1AIC - chains A and B; structure by X-ray diffraction, 2.40 A resolution.

# Chain A (and B)
Name: Aspartate aminotransferase
Organism: Escherichia coli
Notes: EC 2.6.1.1; chain B of this document is another copy of the same molecule, construct and numbering; everything in this record applies to it too
UniProt: P00509 (AAT_ECOLI); the construct has insertions or renumbered stretches relative to UniProt, so the offset changes along the chain: 5-64 = UniProt 1-60; 66-126 = UniProt 61-121; 133-152 = UniProt 123-142; 154-231 = UniProt 143-220; 2 more segments
Sequence (396 residues; row label = number of the first residue in the row; note: 9 numbers in that range are skipped by the numbering (no residue carries them; nothing is unmodelled there)):
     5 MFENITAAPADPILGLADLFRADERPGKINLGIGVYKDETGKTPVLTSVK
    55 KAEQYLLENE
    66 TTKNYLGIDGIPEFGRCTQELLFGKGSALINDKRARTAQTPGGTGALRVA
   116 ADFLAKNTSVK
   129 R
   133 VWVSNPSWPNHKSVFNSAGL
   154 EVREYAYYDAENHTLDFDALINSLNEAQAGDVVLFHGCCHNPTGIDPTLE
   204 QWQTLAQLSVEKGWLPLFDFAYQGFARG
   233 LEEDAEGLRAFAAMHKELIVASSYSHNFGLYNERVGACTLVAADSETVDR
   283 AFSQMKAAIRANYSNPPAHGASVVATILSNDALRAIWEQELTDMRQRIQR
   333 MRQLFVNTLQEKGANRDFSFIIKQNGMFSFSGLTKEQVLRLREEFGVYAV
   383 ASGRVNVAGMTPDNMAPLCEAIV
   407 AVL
Differences from the reference sequence: engineered mutation His258 (Lys246 in P00509)
Ligand contacts: 4'-deoxy-4'-aminopyridoxal-5'-phosphate (PMP): Gly107, Gly108, Thr109, Leu112, Trp140, His189, Asn194, Asp222, Ala224, Tyr225, Ser255, Ser257, His258, Arg266
UniProt features mapped onto this chain:
  - binding site (L-aspartate): Gly38, Trp140, Asn194, Arg386

# Chain A / chain B interface
Pairs across the interface (144; chain A residue first):
  Met5(A) - Thr123(B)
  Met5(A) - Gly183(B)
  Met5(A) - Leu218(B)  hydrophobic
  Met5(A) - Glu249(B)  hydrogen bond (backbone-side chain)
  Phe6(A) - Phe118(B)  hydrophobic
  Phe6(A) - Leu218(B)  hydrophobic
  Phe6(A) - Glu249(B)  hydrogen bond (backbone-side chain)
  Phe6(A) - Leu272(B)  hydrophobic
  Phe6(A) - Val273(B)
  Phe6(A) - Thr279(B)
  Glu7(A) - Glu249(B)
  Glu7(A) - Arg282(B)  hydrogen bond (backbone-side chain)
  Ile9(A) - Asn122(B)
  Ile9(A) - Arg282(B)  hydrogen bond (backbone-side chain)
  Ile9(A) - Gln286(B)
  Thr10(A) - Gln286(B)  hydrogen bond (backbone-side chain)
  Ala11(A) - Arg282(B)
  Ala11(A) - Ser285(B)  hydrogen bond (backbone-side chain)
  Ala12(A) - Ser285(B)
  Ala12(A) - Gln286(B)
  Asp15(A) - Arg292(B)  salt bridge
  Leu18(A) - Ile73(B)  hydrophobic
  Leu18(A) - Arg292(B)
  Val39(A) - Asn69(B)
  Val39(A) - Tyr70(B)  hydrophobic
  Thr47(A) - Thr66(B)
  Thr47(A) - Thr67(B)  hydrogen bond (backbone-side chain)
  Pro48(A) - Thr66(B)
  Val49(A) - Thr66(B)
  Val49(A) - Thr67(B)
  Lys54(A) - Leu60(B)
  Lys54(A) - Leu61(B)  hydrogen bond (side chain-backbone)
  Lys54(A) - Glu64(B)  salt bridge
  Glu57(A) - Leu61(B)
  Glu57(A) - Lys68(B)  salt bridge
  Gln58(A) - Leu61(B)
  Leu61(A) - Lys54(B)  hydrogen bond (backbone-side chain)
  Leu61(A) - Glu57(B)
  Leu61(A) - Gln58(B)
  Leu61(A) - Leu61(B)  hydrophobic
  Glu64(A) - Val49(B)
  Glu64(A) - Lys54(B)  hydrogen bond (backbone-side chain)
  Glu64(A) - Glu57(B)
  Thr66(A) - Thr47(B)
  Thr66(A) - Pro48(B)
  Thr66(A) - Val49(B)
  Thr67(A) - Thr47(B)  hydrogen bond (side chain-backbone)
  Thr67(A) - Val49(B)
  Lys68(A) - Glu57(B)  salt bridge
  Lys68(A) - Gly261(B)
  Lys68(A) - Leu262(B)
  Lys68(A) - Tyr263(B)  hydrogen bond (backbone-backbone)
  Lys68(A) - Asn264(B)  hydrogen bond (backbone-backbone)
  Lys68(A) - Glu265(B)  salt bridge
  Asn69(A) - Val39(B)
  Asn69(A) - Asn264(B)  hydrogen bond (backbone-side chain)
  Tyr70(A) - Val39(B)  hydrophobic
  Tyr70(A) - His258(B)
  Tyr70(A) - Tyr263(B)
  Tyr70(A) - Asn264(B)
  Tyr70(A) - Arg266(B)
  Ile73(A) - Leu18(B)  hydrophobic
  Pro106(A) - Tyr295(B)
  Thr109(A) - Asn294(B)
  Thr109(A) - Tyr295(B)
  Thr109(A) - Ser296(B)
  Gly110(A) - Asn294(B)
  Arg113(A) - Arg113(B)
  Arg113(A) - Ala293(B)  hydrogen bond (side chain-backbone)
  Arg113(A) - Asn294(B)
  Asp117(A) - Arg113(B)  salt bridge
  Phe118(A) - Phe6(B)  hydrophobic
  Phe118(A) - Ile9(B)  hydrophobic
  Lys121(A) - Ser149(B)
  Asn122(A) - Ile9(B)
  Thr123(A) - Met5(B)
  Ser124(A) - Met5(B)
  Asn142(A) - Arg292(B)  hydrogen bond (side chain-backbone)
  Ser145(A) - Ala293(B)
  Val146(A) - Ala293(B)
  Ser149(A) - Lys121(B)
  Ser149(A) - Ala293(B)
  Glu249(A) - Met5(B)  hydrogen bond (side chain-backbone)
  Glu249(A) - Phe6(B)
  Gly261(A) - Lys68(B)
  Leu262(A) - Lys68(B)
  Tyr263(A) - Lys68(B)  hydrogen bond (backbone-backbone)
  Tyr263(A) - Asn69(B)
  Tyr263(A) - Tyr70(B)
  Asn264(A) - Lys68(B)  hydrogen bond (backbone-backbone)
  Asn264(A) - Asn69(B)  hydrogen bond (side chain-backbone)
  Asn264(A) - Tyr70(B)
  Asn264(A) - Leu71(B)
  Asn264(A) - Pro298(B)
  Asn264(A) - Pro299(B)
  Asn264(A) - Ala300(B)  hydrogen bond (backbone-backbone)
  Glu265(A) - Lys68(B)  salt bridge
  Glu265(A) - Ala300(B)
  Glu265(A) - His301(B)  hydrogen bond (side chain-backbone)
  Arg266(A) - Tyr70(B)
  Arg266(A) - Tyr295(B)  hydrogen bond (side chain-backbone)
  Arg266(A) - Ser296(B)
  Arg266(A) - Asn297(B)  hydrogen bond
  Arg266(A) - Pro298(B)
  Arg266(A) - Pro299(B)
  Leu272(A) - Phe6(B)  hydrophobic
  Val273(A) - Phe6(B)
  Ala274(A) - Phe6(B)  hydrophobic
  Thr279(A) - Phe6(B)
  Arg282(A) - Glu7(B)  hydrogen bond (side chain-backbone)
  Arg282(A) - Ile9(B)  hydrogen bond (side chain-backbone)
  Arg282(A) - Thr10(B)
  Arg282(A) - Ala11(B)
  Ala283(A) - Ile9(B)  hydrophobic
  Ser285(A) - Ala11(B)
  Ser285(A) - Ala12(B)  hydrogen bond (side chain-backbone)
  Gln286(A) - Ile9(B)
  Gln286(A) - Thr10(B)  hydrogen bond (side chain-backbone)
  Gln286(A) - Ala11(B)  hydrogen bond (side chain-backbone)
  Gln286(A) - Ala12(B)
  Arg292(A) - Asp15(B)  salt bridge
  Arg292(A) - Leu18(B)
  Arg292(A) - Asn142(B)  hydrogen bond (backbone-side chain)
  Ala293(A) - Arg113(B)  hydrogen bond (backbone-side chain)
  Ala293(A) - Ser145(B)
  Ala293(A) - Val146(B)
  Ala293(A) - Ser149(B)  hydrogen bond (backbone-side chain)
  Asn294(A) - Thr109(B)
  Asn294(A) - Gly110(B)
  Asn294(A) - Arg113(B)
  Asn294(A) - Asn294(B)  hydrogen bond
  Tyr295(A) - Pro106(B)  hydrophobic
  Tyr295(A) - Arg266(B)  hydrogen bond (backbone-side chain)
  Ser296(A) - Thr109(B)
  Asn297(A) - Arg266(B)  hydrogen bond
  Pro298(A) - Asn264(B)
  Pro298(A) - Arg266(B)
  Pro299(A) - Asn264(B)
  Pro299(A) - Arg266(B)
  Pro299(A) - Pro299(B)  hydrophobic
  Ala300(A) - Asn264(B)  hydrogen bond (backbone-backbone)
  Ala300(A) - Glu265(B)
  His301(A) - Glu265(B)  hydrogen bond (backbone-side chain)
  His301(A) - His301(B)
Also at the interface, not in a pair above, chain A (75 interface residues in all): Ile17, Val53, Leu60, Leu71, Val125, Trp140, Gly183, Leu218, Ile251, Ser257, His258, Ala289
Also at the interface, not in a pair above, chain B (73 interface residues in all): Val53, Asp117, Leu119, Val125, Trp140, Ile251, Ser257, Ala274, Ala283

# Overview
The interface between chain A and chain B involves 75 residues on one side and 73 on the other, with 37
hydrogen bonds and 8 salt bridges. Polar pairs include Asp15(A)-Arg292(B), Lys54(A)-Glu64(B) and
Glu57(A)-Lys68(B). Ligands of chain A: 4'-deoxy-4'-aminopyridoxal-5'-phosphate.
Both chains are Aspartate aminotransferase (Escherichia coli). Entry 1AIC (Structural basis for the catalytic
activity of aspartate aminotransferase K258H lacking the pyridoxal-5'-phosphate binding lysine residue) was
determined by X-ray diffraction, deposited together with 1AIA, 1AIB, 1AKA, 1AKB and 1AKC.
